Entry 8HK7 (electron microscopy, 3.00 A resolution); this record covers chains A and D of the 4 polymer chains in the assembly.

Chain A (and D):
Molecule: Polycystin-2
Source organism: Homo sapiens
Notes: chain D of this document is another copy of the same molecule, construct and numbering; everything in this record applies to it too
UniProt: Q13563 (PKD2_HUMAN); numbering as in UniProt (aligned over 185-719)
Sequence (571 residues; numbered 149 to 719; the number before each row is that of its first residue):
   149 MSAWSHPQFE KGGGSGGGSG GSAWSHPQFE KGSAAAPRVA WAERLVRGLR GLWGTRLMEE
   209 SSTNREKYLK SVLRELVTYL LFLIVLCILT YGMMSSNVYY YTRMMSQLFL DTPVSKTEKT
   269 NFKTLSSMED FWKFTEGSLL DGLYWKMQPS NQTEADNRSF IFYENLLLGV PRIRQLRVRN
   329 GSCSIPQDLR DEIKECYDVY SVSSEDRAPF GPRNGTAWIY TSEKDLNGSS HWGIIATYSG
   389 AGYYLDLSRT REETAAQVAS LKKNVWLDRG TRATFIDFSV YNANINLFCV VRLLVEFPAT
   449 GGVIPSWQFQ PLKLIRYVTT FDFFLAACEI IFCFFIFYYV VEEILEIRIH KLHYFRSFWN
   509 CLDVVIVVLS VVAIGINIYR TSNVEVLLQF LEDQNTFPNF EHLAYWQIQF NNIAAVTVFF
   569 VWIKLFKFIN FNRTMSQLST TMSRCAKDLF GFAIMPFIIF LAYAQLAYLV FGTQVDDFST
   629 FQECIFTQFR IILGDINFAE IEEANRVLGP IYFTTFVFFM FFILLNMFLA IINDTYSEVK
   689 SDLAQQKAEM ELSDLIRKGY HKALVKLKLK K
Not modelled in the structure: 149-214, 298-303, 689-719
Disulfide bonds: C331-C344
Covalently attached groups: N-acetylglucosamine (NAG) linked to N328, N362, N375
Construct notes: initiating methionine (149); expression tag (150-184); conflict P604 (Phe in Q13563)
UniProt features mapped onto this chain:
  - motif: L641 to D643 (Selectivity filter)
  - binding site (cholesterol): Q557
  - binding site (Ca(2+)): L641
  - glycosylation (N-linked (GlcNAc...) asparagine): N299, N305, N328 (complex), N362, N375
  - natural variant: R306 (R306Q: In PKD2), R322 (R322Q: In PKD2; R322W: In PKD2), A356 (A356P: In PKD2), A384 (A384P: In PKD2), W414 (W414G: In PKD2), R420 (R420G: In PKD2), I479 (deletion: In PKD2), R504 to V512 (deletion: In PKD2), D511 (D511V: In PKD2), C632 (C632R: In PKD2), Y684 (deletion: In PKD2)
  - mutagenesis: W201 (W201A: Abolishes increased channel activity due to a gain of function mutation; when associated with P-604), C331 (C331S: Does not affect localization to the cilium. Loss of ion channel function), F605 (Abolishes increased channel activity due to a gain of function mutation; when associated with P-604), F629 (F629S: Abolishes increased channel activity due to a gain of function mutation; when associated with P-604. Reduces but do not abolish ion channel function; when associated with A-677 and A-681), R638 (R638C: Abolishes increased channel activity due to a gain of function mutation; when associated with P-604. Reduces but do not abolish ion channel function; when associated with A-677 and A-681 ...), L677 (L677A: Constitutive active channel; when associated with A-681. Reduces but do not abolish ion channel function; when associated with S-629 and A-681. Reduces but do not abolish ion channel function ...), N681 (N681A: Constitutive active channel; when associated with A-677. Reduces but do not abolish ion channel function; when associated with S-629 and A-677. Reduces but do not abolish ion channel function ...), Y684 (Y684A: Abolishes increased channel activity due to a gain of function mutation; when associated with P-604), K688 (K688A: Abolishes increased channel activity due to a gain of function mutation; when associated with P-604)

How chain A and chain D interact:
Contacting residue pairs - 88 pairs, chain A then chain D:
  M242(A) - Y616(D)
  M242(A) - T621(D)
  V246(A) - T621(D)
  Y247(A) - G620(D)
  Y247(A) - D624(D)
  Y248(A) - I382(D)
  Y248(A) - I383(D)  hydrophobic
  Y248(A) - I452(D)  hydrophobic
  Y249(A) - T448(D)
  T250(A) - T621(D)  hydrogen bond (side chain-backbone)
  M252(A) - G449(D)
  M252(A) - V451(D)
  R306(A) - E340(D)  hydrogen bond (side chain-backbone)
  R306(A) - I341(D)
  Y311(A) - R417(D)  hydrogen bond (backbone-side chain)
  E312(A) - R417(D)
  E312(A) - P446(D)
  E312(A) - A447(D)
  E312(A) - T448(D)
  E312(A) - G449(D)  hydrogen bond (side chain-backbone)
  N313(A) - T448(D)
  L314(A) - I341(D)  hydrophobic
  W380(A) - R654(D)
  G381(A) - R654(D)  hydrogen bond (backbone-side chain)
  I382(A) - R654(D)
  Y429(A) - P334(D)
  Y429(A) - L337(D)  hydrophobic
  Y429(A) - I341(D)  hydrophobic
  N430(A) - A447(D)  hydrogen bond (side chain-backbone)
  N430(A) - T448(D)
  A431(A) - C331(D)  hydrogen bond (backbone-side chain)
  A431(A) - I341(D)  hydrophobic
  N432(A) - C331(D)
  N432(A) - Y345(D)  hydrogen bond (side chain-backbone)
  N432(A) - A447(D)  hydrogen bond (side chain-backbone)
  I433(A) - T448(D)
  W455(A) - E651(D)  hydrogen bond
  F457(A) - Q622(D)  hydrogen bond (backbone-side chain)
  I463(A) - P334(D)  hydrophobic
  I463(A) - L337(D)  hydrophobic
  V466(A) - S332(D)
  L539(A) - D336(D)
  L539(A) - L337(D)  hydrophobic
  L539(A) - E340(D)
  Q542(A) - E340(D)  hydrogen bond
  N560(A) - L656(D)
  A563(A) - L614(D)
  A563(A) - L617(D)  hydrophobic
  A563(A) - V618(D)  hydrophobic
  V566(A) - L617(D)  hydrophobic
  F567(A) - A610(D)
  F567(A) - Y611(D)  hydrophobic
  I571(A) - I607(D)  hydrophobic
  I571(A) - A610(D)  hydrophobic
  F574(A) - M603(D)  hydrophobic
  F574(A) - I606(D)  hydrophobic
  F574(A) - I607(D)  hydrophobic
  I577(A) - I602(D)  hydrophobic
  Q585(A) - G599(D)
  Q585(A) - F600(D)
  T589(A) - F600(D)
  T589(A) - A678(D)
  C593(A) - N674(D)  hydrogen bond
  L597(A) - F670(D)  hydrophobic
  L597(A) - N674(D)
  F598(A) - F670(D)  hydrophobic
  F634(A) - P658(D)  hydrophobic
  F634(A) - T662(D)
  F637(A) - F661(D)  hydrophobic
  F637(A) - V665(D)  hydrophobic
  R638(A) - F646(D)
  L641(A) - I639(D)
  L641(A) - I640(D)
  L641(A) - L641(D)
  L641(A) - G642(D)
  L641(A) - I644(D)  hydrophobic
  L641(A) - V665(D)  hydrophobic
  L641(A) - F669(D)  hydrophobic
  D643(A) - I644(D)
  F676(A) - F676(D)  hydrophobic
  F676(A) - L677(D)  hydrophobic
  I679(A) - L677(D)  hydrophobic
  I680(A) - L677(D)  hydrophobic
  I680(A) - I680(D)  hydrophobic
  T683(A) - N681(D)  hydrogen bond
  Y684(A) - Y684(D)  hydrogen bond
  V687(A) - K688(D)
  K688(A) - K688(D)
Other interface residues (no listed pair), chain A (63 interface residues in all): T238, N245, R251, F310, Q458, P459, V564, W570, L573, T582, L586, T588, G642
Other interface residues (no listed pair), chain D (70 interface residues in all): S274, C344, D346, V347, R420, G450, K595, Q613, V623, S627, N653, V655, L673, S685

In short:
The interface between chain A and chain D involves 63 residues on one side and 70 on the other; the contacts
include 15 hydrogen bonds. Among the polar pairs are T250(A)-T621(D), R306(A)-E340(D) and Y311(A)-R417(D).
Both chains are Polycystin-2 (Homo sapiens). Entry 8HK7 (Structure of PKD2-F604P (Polycystin-2, TRPP2) with
ML-SA1) was determined by electron microscopy, deposited together with 8K3S.
